PDB entry 4TUY | X-ray diffraction, 2.10 A resolution | chains C and D of the 6 polymer chains in the assembly

[Chain C]
Molecule: Tubulin alpha-1B chain
Organism: Bos taurus
UniProtKB: P81947 (TBA1B_BOVIN); residue numbers follow UniProt; this construct covers 1-451
Chain sequence (451 residues; numbered 1 to 451; the number before each row is that of its first residue):
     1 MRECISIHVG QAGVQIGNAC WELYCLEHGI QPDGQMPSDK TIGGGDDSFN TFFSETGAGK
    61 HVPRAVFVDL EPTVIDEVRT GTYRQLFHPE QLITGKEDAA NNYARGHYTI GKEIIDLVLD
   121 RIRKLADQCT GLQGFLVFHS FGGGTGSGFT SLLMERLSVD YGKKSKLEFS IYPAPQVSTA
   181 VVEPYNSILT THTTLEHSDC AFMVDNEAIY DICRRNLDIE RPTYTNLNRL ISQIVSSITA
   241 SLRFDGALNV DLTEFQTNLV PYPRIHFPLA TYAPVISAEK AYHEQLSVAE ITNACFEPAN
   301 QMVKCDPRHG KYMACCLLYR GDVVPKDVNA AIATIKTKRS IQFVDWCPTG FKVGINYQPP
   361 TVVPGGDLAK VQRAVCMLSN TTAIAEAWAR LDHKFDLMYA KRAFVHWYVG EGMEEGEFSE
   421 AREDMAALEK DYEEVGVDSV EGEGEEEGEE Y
Disordered / not traced: 441-451
Bound ions: Ca2+: Asp-39, Thr-41, Gly-44, Glu-55
Small-molecule neighbours: GTP (guanosine-5'-triphosphate): Gly-10, Gln-11, Ala-12, Gln-15, Ile-16, Asp-69, Asp-98, Ala-99, Ala-100, Asn-101, Ser-140, Gly-142, Gly-143, Gly-144, Thr-145, Gly-146, Ile-171, Pro-173, Val-177, Ser-178, Thr-179, Glu-183, Asn-206, Tyr-224, Leu-227, Asn-228, Ile-231

[Chain D]
Molecule: Tubulin beta-2B chain
Organism: Bos taurus
UniProtKB: Q6B856 (TBB2B_BOVIN); the author numbering skips numbers that UniProt does not, so the offset changes along the chain: 1-42 = UniProt 1-42; 45-360 = UniProt 43-358; 369-455 = UniProt 359-445
Chain sequence (445 residues; each row starts with the number of its first residue; note: 10 numbers in that range are skipped by the numbering (no residue carries them; nothing is unmodelled there)):
     1 MREIVHIQAG QCGNQIGAKF WEVISDEHGI DPTGSYHGDS DL
    45 QLERINVYYN EATGNKYVPR AILVDLEPGT MDSVRSGPFG QIFRPDNFVF GQSGAGNNWA
   105 KGHYTEGAEL VDSVLDVVRK ESESCDCLQG FQLTHSLGGG TGSGMGTLLI SKIREEYPDR
   165 IMNTFSVMPS PKVSDTVVEP YNATLSVHQL VENTDETYCI DNEALYDICF RTLKLTTPTY
   225 GDLNHLVSAT MSGVTTCLRF PGQLNADLRK LAVNMVPFPR LHFFMPGFAP LTSRGSQQYR
   285 ALTVPELTQQ MFDSKNMMAA CDPRHGRYLT VAAIFRGRMS MKEVDEQMLN VQNKNSSYFV
   345 EWIPNNVKTA VCDIPP
   369 RGLKMSATFI GNSTAIQELF KRISEQFTAM FRRKAFLHWY TGEGMDEMEF TEAESNMNDL
   429 VSEYQQYQDA TADEQGEFEE EEGEDEA
Disordered / not traced: 277-285, 442-455
Bound ions: Mg2+: Gln-11 (together with GDP)
Small-molecule neighbours:
  - Rhizoxin (36L; (1R,2R,3E,5R,7R,8S,10S,13E,16R)-8-hydroxy-10-[(2S,3R,4E,6E,8E)-3-methoxy-4,8-dimethyl-9-(2-methyl-1,3-oxazol-4-yl)nona-4,6,8-trien-2-yl]-2,7-dimethyl-6,11,19-trioxatricyclo[14.3.1.0~5,7~]icosa-3,13-diene-12,18-dione): Gly-100, Asn-101, Asn-102, Lys-105, Asp-179, Thr-180, Val-181, Val-182, Ala-397, Met-398, Arg-401, Ala-403, Phe-404, Trp-407, Tyr-408
  - GDP (guanosine-5'-diphosphate): Gly-10, Gln-11, Cys-12, Gln-15, Ile-16, Ala-99, Asn-101, Ser-140, Gly-142, Gly-143, Gly-144, Thr-145, Gly-146, Ser-147, Val-171, Pro-173, Val-177, Ser-178, Glu-183, Asn-206, Leu-209, Tyr-224, Leu-227, Asn-228, Val-231
UniProt features mapped onto this chain:
  - motif: Met-1 to Ile-4 (MREI motif)
  - binding site (GTP): Gln-11, Glu-71, Ser-140, Gly-144, Thr-145, Gly-146, Asn-206, Asn-228
  - binding site (Mg(2+)): Glu-71
  - modified residue: Ser-40 (Phosphoserine), Thr-57 (Phosphothreonine), Lys-60 (N6-acetyllysine), Ser-174 (Phosphoserine), Thr-287 (Phosphothreonine), Thr-292 (Phosphothreonine), Arg-320 (Omega-N-methylarginine), Glu-448 (5-glutamyl polyglutamate)
  - cross-link (Glycyl lysine isopeptide (Lys-Gly)): Lys-60 (interchain with G-Cter in ubiquitin), Lys-326 (interchain with G-Cter in ubiquitin)
Reported in the primary citation:
  - binding site for Rhizoxin: Asn-101, Asn-102, Lys-105, Val-181, Val-182, Phe-404, Tyr-408

[How chain C and chain D interact]
Pairs across the interface (58):
  Gln-11(C) / Gln-247(D)  hydrogen bond
  Lys-96(C) / Arg-2(D)
  Lys-96(C) / Asp-130(D)  salt bridge
  Glu-97(C) / Arg-2(D)  salt bridge
  Glu-97(C) / Cys-131(D)
  Glu-97(C) / Arg-164(D)  salt bridge
  Asp-98(C) / Lys-254(D)  salt bridge
  Ala-100(C) / Arg-253(D)
  Ala-100(C) / Lys-254(D)
  Ala-100(C) / Val-257(D)
  Asn-101(C) / Lys-254(D)
  Arg-105(C) / Arg-253(D)
  Pro-175(C) / Asn-349(D)
  Ser-178(C) / Lys-352(D)  hydrogen bond
  Thr-179(C) / Gln-247(D)  hydrogen bond (side chain-backbone)
  Thr-179(C) / Leu-248(D)
  Thr-179(C) / Asn-258(D)  hydrogen bond (backbone-side chain)
  Ala-180(C) / Asn-258(D)
  Ala-180(C) / Lys-352(D)
  Val-181(C) / Asn-258(D)  hydrogen bond (backbone-side chain)
  Val-181(C) / Ile-347(D)  hydrophobic
  Val-181(C) / Pro-348(D)
  Val-181(C) / Asn-349(D)
  Val-181(C) / Lys-352(D)
  Val-182(C) / Val-257(D)  hydrophobic
  Tyr-210(C) / Asp-329(D)
  Glu-220(C) / Lys-326(D)
  Arg-221(C) / Met-325(D)
  Arg-221(C) / Asp-329(D)  salt bridge
  Tyr-224(C) / Gln-247(D)
  Lys-394(C) / Pro-348(D)
  Lys-394(C) / Asn-349(D)
  Leu-397(C) / Glu-345(D)
  Leu-397(C) / Trp-346(D)
  Leu-397(C) / Pro-348(D)  hydrophobic
  Leu-397(C) / Ala-440(D)  hydrophobic
  Met-398(C) / Trp-346(D)  hydrogen bond (backbone-backbone)
  Met-398(C) / Pro-348(D)
  Lys-401(C) / Phe-262(D)
  Lys-401(C) / Trp-346(D)
  Lys-401(C) / Ala-438(D)
  Lys-401(C) / Thr-439(D)  hydrogen bond (side chain-backbone)
  Arg-402(C) / Phe-262(D)
  Ala-403(C) / Pro-261(D)
  Ala-403(C) / Phe-262(D)  hydrophobic
  Phe-404(C) / Val-257(D)
  Phe-404(C) / Asn-258(D)
  Phe-404(C) / Val-260(D)
  Phe-404(C) / Pro-261(D)  hydrogen bond (backbone-backbone)
  Phe-404(C) / Thr-314(D)
  Phe-404(C) / Ile-347(D)  hydrophobic
  His-406(C) / Val-260(D)
  His-406(C) / Pro-261(D)  hydrogen bond (side chain-backbone)
  His-406(C) / Phe-262(D)
  His-406(C) / Pro-263(D)
  Trp-407(C) / Ala-256(D)
  Trp-407(C) / Val-257(D)
  Trp-407(C) / Val-260(D)  hydrogen bond (side chain-backbone)
Other interface residues (no listed pair), chain C (27 interface residues in all): Glu-411
Other interface residues (no listed pair), chain D (31 interface residues in all): Asp-251, Ser-324, Asn-350

[Summary]
Chain C and chain D form an interface of 27 and 31 residues respectively; the contacts include 10 hydrogen
bonds and 5 salt bridges. Polar pairs include Lys-96(C)/Asp-130(D), Glu-97(C)/Arg-2(D) and
Glu-97(C)/Arg-164(D). Chain C binds GTP. Bound to chain D: GDP and Rhizoxin. The paper reports a binding site
for Rhizoxin at Asn-101(D), Asn-102(D) and Lys-105(D) among others.
Here chain C is Tubulin alpha-1B chain and chain D is Tubulin beta-2B chain, both from Bos taurus. Entry 4TUY
(Tubulin-Rhizoxin complex) was determined by X-ray diffraction together with 4TV8 and 4TV9 from the same
study.
